PDB entry 7YTP | electron microscopy, 2.77 A resolution | chains A and B

# Chain A (and B)
Molecule: Toll-like receptor 7
Organism: Macaca mulatta
Notes: fragment: extracellular domain; chain B of this document is another copy of the same molecule, construct and numbering; everything in this record applies to it too
UniProt: B3Y653 (B3Y653_MACMU); residue numbers follow UniProt; this construct covers 27-839
Sequence (975 residues; row label = number of the first residue in the row):
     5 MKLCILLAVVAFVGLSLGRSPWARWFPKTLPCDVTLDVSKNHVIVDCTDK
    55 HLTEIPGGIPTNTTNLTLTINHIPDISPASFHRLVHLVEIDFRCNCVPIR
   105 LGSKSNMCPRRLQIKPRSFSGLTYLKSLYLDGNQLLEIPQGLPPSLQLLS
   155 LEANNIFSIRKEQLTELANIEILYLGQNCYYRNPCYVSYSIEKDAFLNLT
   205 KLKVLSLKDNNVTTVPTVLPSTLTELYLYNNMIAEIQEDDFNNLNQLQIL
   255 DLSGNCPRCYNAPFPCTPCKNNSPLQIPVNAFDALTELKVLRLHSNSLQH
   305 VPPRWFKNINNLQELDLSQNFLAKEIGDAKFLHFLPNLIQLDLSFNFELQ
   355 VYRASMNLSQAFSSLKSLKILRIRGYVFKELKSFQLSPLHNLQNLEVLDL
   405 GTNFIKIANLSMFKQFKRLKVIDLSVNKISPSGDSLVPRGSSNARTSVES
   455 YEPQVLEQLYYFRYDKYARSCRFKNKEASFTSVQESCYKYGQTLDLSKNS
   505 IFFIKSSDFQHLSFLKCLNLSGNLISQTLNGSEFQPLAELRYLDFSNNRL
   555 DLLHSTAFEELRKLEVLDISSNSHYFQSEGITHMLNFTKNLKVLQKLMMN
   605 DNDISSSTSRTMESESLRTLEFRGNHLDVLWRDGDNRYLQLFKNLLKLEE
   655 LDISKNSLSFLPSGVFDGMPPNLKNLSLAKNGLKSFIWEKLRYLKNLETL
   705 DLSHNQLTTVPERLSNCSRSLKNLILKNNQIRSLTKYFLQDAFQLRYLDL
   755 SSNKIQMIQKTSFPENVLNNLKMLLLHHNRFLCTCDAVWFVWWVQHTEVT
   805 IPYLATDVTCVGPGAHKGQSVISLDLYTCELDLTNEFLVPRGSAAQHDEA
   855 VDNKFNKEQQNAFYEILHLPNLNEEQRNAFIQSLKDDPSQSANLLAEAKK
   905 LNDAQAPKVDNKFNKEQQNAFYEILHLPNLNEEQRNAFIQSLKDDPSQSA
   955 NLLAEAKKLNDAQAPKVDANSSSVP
Disordered / not traced: 5-31, 101-112, 436-489, 829-979
Construct notes: initiating methionine (5); expression tag (6-26); engineered mutation Gln-167 (Asn in B3Y653), Gln-389 (Asn in B3Y653), Leu-440 (Ser in B3Y653), Val-441 (Glu in B3Y653), Pro-442 (Val in B3Y653), Arg-443 (Gly in B3Y653), Gly-444 (Phe in B3Y653), Ser-445 (Cys in B3Y653), Gln-488 (Asn in B3Y653), Gln-799 (Asn in B3Y653)
Cystine bridges: Cys-36/Cys-51, Cys-183/Cys-189, Cys-263/Cys-270, Cys-491/Cys-521, Cys-787/Cys-814
Covalent attachments: N-acetylglucosamine (NAG) linked to Asn-66, Asn-69, Asn-215, Asn-361, Asn-413, Asn-523, Asn-590, Asn-679
Residues lining bound ligands:
  - JRI ((2R,6R)-4-(8-cyanoquinolin-5-yl)-N-[(3S,4R)-4-fluoranylpyrrolidin-3-yl]-6-methyl-morpholine-2-carboxamide), molecule 1: Tyr-264, Asn-265, Phe-349, Phe-351, Glu-352, Leu-353, Gln-354, Val-355, Gly-379, Val-381, Thr-406, Phe-408
  - JRI, molecule 2: Phe-506, Phe-507, Leu-528, Ser-530, Gln-531, Arg-553

# Chain A / chain B interface
Pairs across the interface (45; chain A residue first):
  Tyr-264(A) with Gln-531(B); Thr-532(B), hydrogen bond (side chain-backbone)
  Asn-265(A) with Ser-530(B), hydrogen bond (side chain-backbone); Gln-531(B); Thr-532(B), hydrogen bond; Asp-555(B); Tyr-579(B)
  Ala-266(A) with Ile-585(B)
  Pro-267(A) with Ser-582(B), hydrogen bond (backbone-side chain)
  Phe-268(A) with Ile-585(B)
  Pro-269(A) with Glu-583(B); Gly-584(B); Ile-585(B)
  Gln-354(A) with Phe-507(B); Ile-508(B), hydrogen bond (side chain-backbone); Lys-509(B); Gln-531(B)
  Tyr-356(A) with Ser-434(B); Phe-506(B), hydrophobic; Phe-507(B), hydrophobic
  Val-381(A) with Phe-506(B), hydrophobic
  Phe-408(A) with Phe-506(B), hydrophobic
  Lys-410(A) with Lys-410(B), hydrogen bond (backbone-side chain); Ser-434(B), hydrogen bond
  Lys-432(A) with Lys-410(B); Ser-504(B)
  Ser-434(A) with Lys-410(B), hydrogen bond
  Ser-504(A) with Lys-432(B)
  Phe-506(A) with Tyr-356(B), hydrophobic; Val-381(B), hydrophobic; Phe-408(B), hydrophobic
  Phe-507(A) with Gln-354(B); Tyr-356(B), hydrophobic
  Ile-508(A) with Gln-354(B), hydrogen bond (backbone-side chain)
  Lys-509(A) with Gln-354(B)
  Ser-530(A) with Asn-265(B)
  Gln-531(A) with Gln-354(B), hydrogen bond
  Thr-532(A) with Tyr-264(B)
  Tyr-579(A) with Asn-265(B), hydrogen bond
  Ser-582(A) with Pro-267(B), hydrogen bond (side chain-backbone)
  Glu-583(A) with Pro-269(B)
  Gly-584(A) with Pro-269(B)
  Ile-585(A) with Ala-266(B); Phe-268(B); Pro-269(B)
Other interface residues (no listed pair), chain A (30 interface residues in all): Val-355, Lys-383, Ile-411, Asp-555
Other interface residues (no listed pair), chain B (29 interface residues in all): Lys-383, Ile-411

# In short
30 residues of chain A and 29 residues of chain B are in contact; the contacts include 12 hydrogen bonds.
Polar pairs include Tyr-264(A)/Thr-532(B), Asn-265(A)/Ser-530(B) and Asn-265(A)/Thr-532(B). Ligands of chain
A: compound JRI.
Both chains are Toll-like receptor 7 (Macaca mulatta). Entry 7YTP (TLR7 in complex with an inhibitor) was
determined by electron microscopy, deposited together with 7YTX.
